Entry 4OWH (X-ray diffraction, 1.48 A resolution); this record covers chain A.

Chain A:
Name: Lysozyme C
Source organism: Gallus gallus
Notes: EC 3.2.1.17
UniProtKB: P00698 (LYSC_CHICK); residues 1-129 here correspond to UniProt positions 19-147 (UniProt number = residue number + 18)
Sequence (129 residues; numbered 1 to 129; the number before each row is that of its first residue):
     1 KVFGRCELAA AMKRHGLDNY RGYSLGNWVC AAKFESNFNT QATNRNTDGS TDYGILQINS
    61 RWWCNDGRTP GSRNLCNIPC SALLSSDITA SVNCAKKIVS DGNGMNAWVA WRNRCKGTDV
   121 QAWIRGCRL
Cystine bridges: Cys-6/Cys-127, Cys-30/Cys-115, Cys-64/Cys-80, Cys-76/Cys-94
Ion coordination: Na+: Ser-60, Cys-64, Ser-72, Arg-73
Residues lining bound ligands:
  - hexabromoplatinate(IV) (6BP), molecule 1: Lys-1, Gln-41, Ser-86
  - hexabromoplatinate(IV) (6BP), molecule 2: Ala-10, Ala-11, Arg-14, His-15
Swiss-Prot annotation at these positions:
  - active site: Glu-35, Asp-52
  - binding site (substrate): Asp-101
Reported in the primary citation:
  - binding site for hexabromoplatinate(IV): Lys-1, Arg-14, Gln-41, Ser-86

In short:
Ligands of chain A: hexabromoplatinate(IV). The Na+ site is built by Ser-60, Cys-64, Ser-72 and Arg-73. From
UniProt: active-site residues Glu-35 and Asp-52 and substrate-binding residue Asp-101. From the paper: a
binding site for hexabromoplatinate(IV) at Lys-1, Arg-14 and Gln-41 among others.
Chain A is Lysozyme C (Gallus gallus); the structure, PtBr6 binding to HEWL, was determined by X-ray
diffraction, deposited together with 4OWC and 4OWE.
